Entry 8UMX (electron microscopy, 4.00 A resolution); this record covers chains A and B of the 6 polymer chains in the assembly.

# Chain A
Molecule: Flagellar M-ring protein
Source organism: Salmonella enterica subsp. enterica serovar Typhimurium
Reference sequence: P15928 (FLIF_SALTY); numbering as in UniProt (aligned over 1-560)
Sequence (560 residues; numbered 1 to 560; the number before each row is that of its first residue):
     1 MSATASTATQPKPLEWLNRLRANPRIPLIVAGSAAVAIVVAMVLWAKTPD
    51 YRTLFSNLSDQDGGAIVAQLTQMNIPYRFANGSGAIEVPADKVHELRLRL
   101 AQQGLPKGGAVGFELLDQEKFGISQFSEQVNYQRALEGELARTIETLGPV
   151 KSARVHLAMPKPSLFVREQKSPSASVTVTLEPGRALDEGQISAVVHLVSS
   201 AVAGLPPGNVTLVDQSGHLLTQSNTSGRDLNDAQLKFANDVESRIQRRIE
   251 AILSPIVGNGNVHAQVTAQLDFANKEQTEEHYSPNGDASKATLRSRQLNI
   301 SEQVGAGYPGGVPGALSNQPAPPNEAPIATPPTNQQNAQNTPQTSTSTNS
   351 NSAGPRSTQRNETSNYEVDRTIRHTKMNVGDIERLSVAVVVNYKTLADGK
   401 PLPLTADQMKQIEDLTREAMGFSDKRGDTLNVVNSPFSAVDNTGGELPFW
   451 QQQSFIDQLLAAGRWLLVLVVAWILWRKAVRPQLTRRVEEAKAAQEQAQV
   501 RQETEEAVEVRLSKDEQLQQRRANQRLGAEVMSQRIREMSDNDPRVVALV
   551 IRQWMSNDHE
Disordered / not traced: 1-516

# Chain B
Molecule: Flagellar motor switch protein FliG
Source organism: Salmonella enterica subsp. enterica serovar Typhimurium
Reference sequence: P0A1J9 (FLIG_SALTY); numbering as in UniProt; present here: 1-168, 172-331
Sequence (328 residues; numbered 1 to 331; 3 numbers in that range are skipped by the numbering (no residue carries them; nothing is unmodelled there); the number before each row is that of its first residue):
     1 MSNLSGTDKSVILLMTIGEDRAAEVFKHLSTREVQALSTAMANVRQISNK
    51 QLTDVLSEFEQEAEQFAALNINANEYLRSVLVKALGEERASSLLEDILET
   101 RDTTSGIETLNFMEPQSAADLIRDEHPQIIATILVHLKRSQAADILALFD
   151 ERLRHDVMLRIATFGGVQ
   172 LAELTEVLNGLLDGQNLKRSKMGGVRTAAEIINLMKTQQEEAVITAVREF
   222 DGELAQKIIDEMFLFENLVDVDDRSIQRLLQEVDSESLLIALKGAEPPLR
   272 EKFLRNMSQRAADILRDDLANRGPVRLSQVENEQKAILLIVRRLAETGEM
   322 VIGSGEDTYV
Swiss-Prot annotation at these positions:
  - motif: Glu-125 to Gln-128 (Part of the EHPQR-motif)
  - site: Arg-160 (Part of the EHPQR-motif)
From the paper describing this entry:
  - conformationally variable residues (helix shift): Glu-87 to Phe-112

# How chain A and chain B interact
Pairs across the interface (42; chain A residue first):
  Arg-521(A) / Asn-49(B)
  Gln-525(A) / Asn-49(B)
  Met-532(A) / Leu-56(B)  hydrophobic
  Arg-535(A) / Phe-59(B)
  Arg-535(A) / Glu-60(B)  salt bridge
  Ile-536(A) / Leu-13(B)  hydrophobic
  Ile-536(A) / Arg-21(B)
  Ile-536(A) / Phe-59(B)  hydrophobic
  Arg-537(A) / Ile-17(B)
  Arg-537(A) / Arg-21(B)  hydrogen bond (backbone-side chain)
  Met-539(A) / Ala-63(B)  hydrophobic
  Met-539(A) / Phe-66(B)
  Ser-540(A) / Arg-21(B)  hydrogen bond
  Asp-541(A) / Arg-21(B)  salt bridge
  Asn-542(A) / Leu-69(B)
  Asp-543(A) / Leu-69(B)
  Asp-543(A) / Asn-70(B)  hydrogen bond (side chain-backbone)
  Pro-544(A) / Glu-24(B)
  Arg-545(A) / His-28(B)
  Arg-545(A) / Asn-70(B)  hydrogen bond (side chain-backbone)
  Arg-545(A) / Ile-71(B)
  Arg-545(A) / Asn-72(B)
  Val-546(A) / Phe-66(B)
  Val-547(A) / Leu-13(B)  hydrophobic
  Ala-548(A) / His-28(B)
  Ala-548(A) / Leu-29(B)
  Val-550(A) / Phe-66(B)  hydrophobic
  Ile-551(A) / Ser-10(B)
  Ile-551(A) / Val-25(B)  hydrophobic
  Arg-552(A) / His-28(B)  hydrogen bond (side chain-backbone)
  Arg-552(A) / Leu-29(B)
  Arg-552(A) / Glu-33(B)  salt bridge
  Trp-554(A) / Gly-6(B)
  Trp-554(A) / Lys-9(B)
  Trp-554(A) / Ser-10(B)
  Trp-554(A) / Phe-59(B)  hydrophobic
  Met-555(A) / Thr-7(B)
  Met-555(A) / Ser-10(B)
  Met-555(A) / Leu-37(B)  hydrophobic
  Asp-558(A) / Ser-5(B)  hydrogen bond
  Asp-558(A) / Gly-6(B)  hydrogen bond (side chain-backbone)
  Asp-558(A) / Thr-7(B)  hydrogen bond (side chain-backbone)
Interface residues without a listed pair, chain A (24 interface residues in all): Ala-529, Glu-538
Interface residues without a listed pair, chain B (33 interface residues in all): Leu-14, Thr-16, Ser-30, Leu-52, Thr-53, Val-55, Glu-62, Ala-67, Ala-68

# In short
24 residues of chain A face 33 of chain B across their interface, with 8 hydrogen bonds and 3 salt bridges.
Polar contacts include Arg-535(A)/Glu-60(B), Asp-541(A)/Arg-21(B) and Arg-552(A)/Glu-33(B). The paper reports
conformational variability at Glu-87(B).
Chain A is Flagellar M-ring protein and chain B is Flagellar motor switch protein FliG, both from Salmonella
enterica subsp. enterica serovar Typhimurium; the structure, Cryo-EM structure of a single subunit of a
Clockwise-locked form of the Salmonella enterica Typhimurium flagellar ..., was determined by electron
microscopy together with 8UCS, 8UMD, 8UOX and 8UPL from the same study.
